1O1K - chains A and D of the 4 polymer chains in the assembly; structure by X-ray diffraction, 2.00 A resolution.

== Chain A ==
Molecule: Hemoglobin Alpha chain
Source organism: Homo sapiens
Reference sequence: P69905 (HBA_HUMAN); numbering as in UniProt (aligned over 1-141)
Sequence (141 residues; each row starts with the number of its first residue):
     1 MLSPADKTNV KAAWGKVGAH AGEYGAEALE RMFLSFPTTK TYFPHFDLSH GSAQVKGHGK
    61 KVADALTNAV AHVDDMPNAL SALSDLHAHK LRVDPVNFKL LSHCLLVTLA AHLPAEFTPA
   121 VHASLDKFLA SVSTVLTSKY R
Unresolved in the structure: 1
Differences from the reference sequence: engineered mutation Met-1 (Val in P69905)
Bound ions: heme Fe near His-87 (its only coordinating residue here)
Residues lining bound ligands: heme (HEM): Met-32, Thr-39, Tyr-42, Phe-43, His-45, Phe-46, His-58, Lys-61, Val-62, Ala-65, Leu-66, Leu-83, Leu-86, His-87, Leu-91, Val-93, Asn-97, Phe-98, Leu-101, Val-132, Leu-136
Swiss-Prot annotation at these positions:
  - site: Lys-61 (Not glycated)
  - natural variant: Asp-6 (A6D: In J-Toronto; this construct carries the variant), Ala-13 (A13D: In J-Paris 1/J-Aljezur), Glu-27 (A27E: In Shenyang; this construct carries the variant), Lys-61 (K61N: In Zambia; deletion: In Clinic), Asp-64 (A64D: In Pontoise; this construct carries the variant), Asp-75 (D75A: In Lille; D75G: In Chapel Hill; D75N: In G-Pest), Ala-111 (A111D: In Petah Tikva)

== Chain D ==
Molecule: Hemoglobin Beta chain
Source organism: Homo sapiens
Reference sequence: P68871 (HBB_HUMAN); residues 1-146 here = UniProt positions 1-146
Sequence (146 residues; numbered 1 to 146; the number before each row is that of its first residue):
     1 MHLTPEEKSA VTALWGKVNV DEVGGEALGR LLVVYPWTQR FFESFGDLST PDAVMGNPKV
    61 KAHGKKWLGA FSDGLAHLDN LKGTFATLSE LHCDKLHVDP ENFRLLGNVL VCVLAHHFGK
   121 EFTPPVQAAY QKVVAGVANA LAHKYH
Differences from the reference sequence: engineered mutation Met-1 (Val in P68871), Trp-67 (Val in P68871)
Bound ions: heme Fe near His-92 (its only coordinating residue here)
Residues lining bound ligands: heme (HEM): Leu-31, Thr-38, Phe-41, Phe-42, His-63, Lys-66, Trp-67, Ala-70, Phe-71, Phe-85, Leu-88, Leu-91, His-92, Leu-96, Val-98, Asn-102, Phe-103, Leu-106, Val-137, Leu-141
Swiss-Prot annotation at these positions:
  - natural variant: Leu-3 (H3L: In Graz; this construct carries the variant), Glu-7 (E7A: In G-Makassar; E7K: In Hb C; E7Q: In Machida; E7V: In SKCA), Lys-8 (E8K: In G-Siriraj; this construct carries the variant), Val-11 (A11V: In Iraq-Halabja; this construct carries the variant), Gly-16 (W16G: In Randwick; this construct carries the variant), Val-23 (E23V: In D-Granada; this construct carries the variant), Gly-24 (V24G: In Miyashiro; this construct carries the variant), Gly-25 (G25D: In Moscva; G25R: In Riverdale-Bronx; G25V: In Savannah), Leu-32 (L32P: In Yokohama), Val-33 (L33V: In Muscat; this construct carries the variant), Arg-40 (Q40R: In Tianshui; this construct carries the variant), Phe-42 (F42Y: In Mequon; deletion: In Bruxelles), 11 further natural variant entries in UniProt

== Chain A / chain D interface ==
Residue-residue contacts (25; chain A residue first):
  Pro-37(A) / His-146(D)
  Thr-38(A) / Pro-100(D)
  Lys-40(A) / His-146(D)  hydrogen bond (side chain-backbone)
  Thr-41(A) / His-97(D)
  Thr-41(A) / Asp-99(D)
  Tyr-42(A) / Arg-40(D)
  Tyr-42(A) / Asp-99(D)  hydrogen bond
  Pro-44(A) / His-97(D)
  Leu-91(A) / Arg-40(D)  hydrogen bond (backbone-side chain)
  Arg-92(A) / Trp-37(D)
  Arg-92(A) / Gln-39(D)
  Arg-92(A) / Arg-40(D)  hydrogen bond (backbone-side chain)
  Arg-92(A) / Glu-43(D)  salt bridge
  Asp-94(A) / Trp-37(D)  hydrogen bond
  Asp-94(A) / Asp-99(D)
  Asp-94(A) / Glu-101(D)
  Asp-94(A) / Leu-105(D)
  Pro-95(A) / Trp-37(D)
  Val-96(A) / Glu-101(D)
  Asn-97(A) / Asp-99(D)  hydrogen bond
  Tyr-140(A) / Trp-37(D)  hydrophobic
  Arg-141(A) / Val-34(D)  hydrogen bond (side chain-backbone)
  Arg-141(A) / Tyr-35(D)
  Arg-141(A) / Pro-36(D)
  Arg-141(A) / Trp-37(D)
Other interface residues (no listed pair), chain D (15 interface residues in all): Val-98, Tyr-145

== Overview ==
The interface between chain A and chain D involves 14 residues on one side and 15 on the other; the contacts
include 7 hydrogen bonds and 1 salt bridge. Polar pairs include Arg-92(A)/Glu-43(D), Lys-40(A)/His-146(D) and
Tyr-42(A)/Asp-99(D). Bound to chain A: heme.
Chain A is Hemoglobin Alpha chain and chain D is Hemoglobin Beta chain, both from Homo sapiens; the structure,
Deoxy hemoglobin (A,C:V1M; B,D:V1M,V67W), was determined by X-ray diffraction together with 1O1I, 1O1J, 1O1L,
1O1M, 1O1N, 1O1O and 1O1P from the same study.
